6X8G - chain A; structure by X-ray diffraction, 2.21 A resolution.

[Chain A]
Protein: Non-receptor tyrosine-protein kinase TYK2
Organism: Homo sapiens
Notes: EC 2.7.10.2; fragment: kinase domain
UniProt: P29597 (TYK2_HUMAN); numbering as in UniProt (aligned over 888-1182)
Chain sequence (318 residues; numbered 865 to 1182; the number before each row is that of its first residue):
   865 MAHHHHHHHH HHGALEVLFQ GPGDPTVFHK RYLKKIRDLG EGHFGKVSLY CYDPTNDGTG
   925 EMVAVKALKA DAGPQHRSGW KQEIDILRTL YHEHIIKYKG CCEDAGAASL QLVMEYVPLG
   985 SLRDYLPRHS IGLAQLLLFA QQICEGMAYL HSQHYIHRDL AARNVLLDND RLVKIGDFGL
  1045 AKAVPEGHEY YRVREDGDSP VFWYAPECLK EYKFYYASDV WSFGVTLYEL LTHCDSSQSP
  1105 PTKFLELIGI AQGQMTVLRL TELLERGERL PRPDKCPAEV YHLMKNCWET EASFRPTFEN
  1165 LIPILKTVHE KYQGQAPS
Unresolved in the structure: 865-888, 921-924, 934-935, 1058-1059, 1179-1182
Sequence notes: expression tag (865-887); engineered mutation Ala-936 (Cys in P29597), Ala-969 (Gln in P29597), Ala-971 (Glu in P29597), Ala-972 (Lys in P29597), Ser-1016 (Ala in P29597), Ala-1142 (Cys in P29597)
Modified positions: Tyr-1054 (O-phosphotyrosine; PTR)
Curated features (UniProtKB/Swiss-Prot):
  - active site: Asp-1023 (Proton acceptor)
  - binding site (ATP): Leu-903 to Val-911, Lys-930
  - modified residue (Phosphotyrosine): Tyr-1054, Tyr-1055
Ligand contacts: UWM (trans-3-(cyanomethyl)-3-{4-[6-(1-methyl-1H-pyrazol-4-yl)pyrazolo[1,5-a]pyrazin-4-yl]-1H-pyrazol-1-yl}cyclobutane-1-carbonitrile): Leu-903, Gly-904, Glu-905, Gly-906, Gly-909, Lys-910, Val-911, Ala-928, Lys-930, Ile-960, Glu-979, Tyr-980, Val-981, Pro-982, Leu-983, Gly-984, Arg-1027, Asn-1028, Leu-1030, Gly-1040, Asp-1041

[In short]
Ligands of chain A: compound UWM. UniProt lists active-site residue Asp-1023 and 10 ATP-binding residues.
Chain A is Non-receptor tyrosine-protein kinase TYK2 (Homo sapiens); the structure, Crystal structure of TYK2
with Compound 22, was determined by X-ray diffraction together with 6X8E and 6X8F from the same study.
